PDB entry 1VQ4 | X-ray diffraction, 2.70 A resolution | chains 0 and R of the 32 polymer chains in the assembly

# Chain 0
Molecule: 23S ribosomal RNA
Organism: Haloarcula marismortui
Sequence (2922 nucleotides; each row starts with the number of its first residue):
     2 UUGGCUACUA UGCCAGCUGG UGGAUUGCUC GGCUCAGGCG CUGAUGAAGG ACGUGCCAAG
    62 CUGCGAUAAG CCAUGGGGAG CCGCACGGAG GCGAAGAACC AUGGAUUUCC GAAUGAGAAU
   122 CUCUCUAACA AUUGCUUCGC GCAAUGAGGA ACCCCGAGAA CUGAAACAUC UCAGUAUCGG
   182 GAGGAACAGA AAACGCAAUG UGAUGUCGUU AGUAACCGCG AGUGAACGCG AUACAGCCCA
   242 AACCGAAGCC CUCACGGGCA AUGUGGUGUC AGGGCUACCU CUCAUCAGCC GACCGUCUCG
   302 ACGAAGUCUC UUGGAACAGA GCGUGAUACA GGGUGACAAC CCCGUACUCG AGACCAGUAC
   362 GACGUGCGGU AGUGCCAGAG UAGCGGGGGU UGGAUAUCCC UCGCGAAUAA CGCAGGCAUC
   422 GACUGCGAAG GCUAAACACA ACCUGAGACC GAUAGUGAAC AAGUAGUGUG AACGAACGCU
   482 GCAAAGUACC CUCAGAAGGG AGGCGAAAUA GAGCAUGAAA UCAGUUGGCG AUCGAGCGAC
   542 AGGGCAUACA AGGUCCCUCG ACGAAUGACC GACGCGCGAG CGUCCAGUAA GACUCACGGG
   602 AAGCCGAUGU UCUGUCGUAC GUUUUGAAAA ACGAGCCAGG GAGUGUGUCU GCAUGGCAAG
   662 UCUAACCGGA GUAUCCGGGG AGGCACAGGG AAACCGACAU GGCCGCAGGG CUUUGCCCGA
   722 GGGCCGCCGU CUUCAAGGGC GGGGAGCCAU GUGGACACGA CCCGAAUCCG GACGAUCUAC
   782 GCAUGGACAA GAUGAAGCGU GCCGAAAGGC ACGUGGAAGU CUGUUAGAGU UGGUGUCCUA
   842 CAAUACCCUC UCGUGAUCUA UGUGUAGGGG UGAAAGGCCC AUCGAGUCCG GCAACAGCUG
   902 GUUCCAAUCG AAACAUGUCG AAGCAUGACC UCCGCCGAGG UAGUCUGUGA GGUAGAGCGA
   962 CCGAUUGGUG UGUCCGCCUC CGAGAGGAGU CGGCACACCU GUCAAACUCC AAACUUACAG
  1022 ACGCCGUUUG ACGCGGGGAU UCCGGUGCGC GGGGUAAGCC UGUGUACCAG GAGGGGAACA
  1082 ACCCAGAGAU AGGUUAAGGU CCCCAAGUGU GGAUUAAGUG UAAUCCUCUG AAGGUGGUCU
  1142 CGAGCCCUAG ACAGCCGGGA GGUGAGCUUA GAAGCAGCUA CCCUCUAAGA AAAGCGUAAC
  1202 AGCUUACCGG CCGAGGUUUG AGGCGCCCAA AAUGAUCGGG ACUCAAAUCC ACCACCGAGA
  1262 CCUGUCCGUA CCACUCAUAC UGGUAAUCGA GUAGAUUGGC GCUCUAAUUG GAUGGAAGUA
  1322 GGGGUGAAAA CUCCUAUGGA CCGAUUAGUG ACGAAAAUCC UGGCCAUAGU AGCAGCGAUA
  1382 GUCGGGUGAG AACCCCGACG GCCUAAUGGA UAAGGGUUCC UCAGCACUGC UGAUCAGCUG
  1442 AGGGUUAGCC GGUCCUAAGU CAUACCGCAA CUCGACUAUG ACGAAAUGGG AAACGGGUUA
  1502 AUAUUCCCGU GCCACUAUGC AGUGAAAGUU GACGCCCUGG GGUCGAUCAC GCUGGGCAUU
  1562 CGCCCAGUCG AACCGUCCAA CUCCGUGGAA GCCGUAAUGG CAGGAAGCGG ACGAACGGCG
  1622 GCAUAGGGAA ACGUGAUUCA ACCUGGGGCC CAUGAAAAGA CGAGCAUAGU GUCCGUACCG
  1682 AGAACCGACA CAGGUGUCCA UGGCGGCGAA AGCCAAGGCC UGUCGGGAGC AACCAACGUU
  1742 AGGGAAUUCG GCAAGUUAGU CCCGUACCUU CGGAAGAAGG GAUGCCUGCU CCGGAACGGA
  1802 GCAGGUCGCA GUGACUCGGA AGCUCGGACU GUCUAGUAAC AACAUAGGUG ACCGCAAAUC
  1862 CGCAAGGACU CGUACGGUCA CUGAAUCCUG CCCAGUGCAG GUAUCUGAAC ACCUCGUACA
  1922 AGAGGACGAA GGACCUGUCA ACGGCGGGGG UAACUAUGAC CCUCUUAAGG UAGCGUAGUA
  1982 CCUUGCCGCA UCAGUAGCGG CUUGCAUGAA UGGAUUAACC AGAGCUUCAC UGUCCCAACG
  2042 UUGGGCCCGG UGAACUGUAC AUUCCAGUGC GGAGUCUGGA GACACCCAGG GGGAAGCGAA
  2102 GACCCUAUGG AGCUUUACUG CAGGCUGUCG CUGAGACGUG GUCGCCGAUG UGCAGCAUAG
  2162 GUAGGAGACA CUACACAGGU ACCCGCGCUA GCGGGCCACC GAGUCAACAG UGAAAUACUA
  2222 CCCGUCGGUG ACUGCGACUC UCACUCCGGG AGGAGGACAC CGAUAGCCGG GCAGUUUGAC
  2282 UGGGGCGGUA CGCGCUCGAA AAGAUAUCGA GCGCGCCCUA UGGCUAUCUC AGCCGGGACA
  2342 GAGACCCGGC GAAGAGUGCA AGAGCAAAAG AUAGCUUGAC AGUGUUCUUC CCAACGAGGA
  2402 ACGCUGACGC GAAAGCGUGG UCUAGCGAAC CAAUUAGCCU GCUUGAUGCG GGCAAUUGAU
  2462 GACAGAAAAG CUACCCUAGG GAUAACAGAG UCGUCACUCG CAAGAGCACA UAUCGACCGA
  2522 GUGGCUUGCU ACCUCGAUGU CGGUUCCCUC CAUCCUGCCC GUGCAGAAGC GGGCAAGGGU
  2582 GAGGUUGUUC GCCUAUUAAA GGAGGUCGUG AGCUGGGUUU AGACCGUCGU GAGACAGGUC
  2642 GGCUGCUAUC UACUGGGUGU GUAAUGGUGU CUGACAAGAA CGACCGUAUA GUACGAGAGG
  2702 AACUACGGUU GGUGGCCACU GGUGUACCGG UUGUUCGAGA GAGCACGUGC CGGGUAGCCA
  2762 CGCCACACGG GGUAAGAGCU GAACGCAUCU AAGCUCGAAA CCCACUUGGA AAAGAGACAC
  2822 CGCCGAGGUC CCGCGUACAA GACGCGGUCG AUAGACUCGG GGUGUGCGCG UCGAGGUAAC
  2882 GAGACGUUAA GCCCACGAGC ACUAACAGAC CAAAGCCAUC AU
Unresolved in the structure: 2-9, 126-127, 715, 971-998, 1560, 1952-1963, 2137-2236, 2339-2343, 2665-2666, 2915-2923
Construct notes: modified residue (628, 2587-2588, 2619, 2621)
Modified positions: 1MA (6-hydro-1-methyladenosine-5'-monophosphate) at position 628, OMU (o2'-methyluridine 5'-monophosphate) at position 2587, OMG (o2'-methylguanosine-5'-monophosphate) at position 2588, UR3 (3-methyluridine-5'-monophoshate) at position 2619, PSU (pseudouridine-5'-monophosphate) at position 2621
Ion coordination: Mg2+ site 1 near G28 (its only coordinating residue here); Na+ site 1: C40, G41, A442; Na+ site 2: G56, A59, G61; Na+ site 3: G66, U107, U108; Mg2+ site 2 near U115 (its only coordinating residue here); Na+ site 4: C141, G142; Na+ site 5 near U146 (its only coordinating residue here); Mg2+ site 3: C162, U2276; K+ site 1: U163, U172; Mg2+ site 4: A165, A167, C168; Na+ site 6: A165, A166; Mg2+ site 5 near A166 (its only coordinating residue here); 63 more Na+ sites not listed; 79 more Mg2+ sites not listed; 2 more K+ sites not listed

# Chain R
Molecule: 50S ribosomal protein L22P
Organism: Haloarcula marismortui
Reference sequence: P10970 (RL22_HALMA); numbering as in UniProt (aligned over 0-154)
Chain sequence (155 residues; row label = number of the first residue in the row; numbering starts at 0):
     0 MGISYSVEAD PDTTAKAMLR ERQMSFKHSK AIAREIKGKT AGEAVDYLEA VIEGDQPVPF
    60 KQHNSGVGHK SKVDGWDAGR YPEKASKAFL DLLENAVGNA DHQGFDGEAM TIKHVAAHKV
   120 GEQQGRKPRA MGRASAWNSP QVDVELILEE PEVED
Unresolved in the structure: 0, 151-154
Ion coordination: Na+ site 1 near Lys60 (its only coordinating residue here); Mg2+: Gly65 (shared with A2089(0) of chain 0); Na+ site 2: Ser70, Val72; Na+ site 3: Val72, Trp75 (shared with U2659(0), G2660(0) of chain 0)

# How chain 0 and chain R interact
Pairs across the interface - 134 pairs, chain 0 then chain R:
  A11(0) - Lys60(R)  hydrogen bond to the phosphate
  A11(0) - Gly74(R)  sugar contact
  A11(0) - Trp75(R)  sugar contact
  U12(0) - Lys60(R)  salt bridge to the phosphate
  U12(0) - Trp75(R)  sugar contact
  G13(0) - Gln61(R)  phosphate contact
  U19(0) - Ser5(R)  hydrogen bond to the sugar
  G20(0) - Ile2(R)  sugar contact
  G20(0) - Ser3(R)  hydrogen bond to the sugar
  G20(0) - Ser5(R)  sugar contact
  G20(0) - His117(R)  base contact
  G21(0) - Gly1(R)  sugar contact
  G21(0) - Ile2(R)  sugar contact
  G21(0) - Ser3(R)  hydrogen bond to the phosphate
  U22(0) - Gly1(R)  hydrogen bond to the phosphate
  U22(0) - Val119(R)  sugar contact
  C492(0) - His101(R)  hydrogen bond to the sugar
  C494(0) - Glu93(R)  sugar contact
  G499(0) - Arg19(R)  phosphate contact
  G499(0) - Asn94(R)  hydrogen bond to the base
  G500(0) - Tyr4(R)  phosphate contact
  G500(0) - Ala16(R)  sugar contact
  G500(0) - Met17(R)  hydrogen bond to the sugar
  G500(0) - Arg19(R)  salt bridge to the phosphate
  G500(0) - Asn94(R)  hydrogen bond to the sugar
  G500(0) - Asn98(R)  base contact
  G501(0) - Tyr4(R)  hydrogen bond to the phosphate
  G501(0) - Lys15(R)  sugar contact
  G501(0) - Asn98(R)  hydrogen bond to the sugar
  G501(0) - Gln102(R)  hydrogen bond to the sugar
  U510(0) - Ser3(R)  base contact
  C523(0) - Phe25(R)  sugar contact
  C523(0) - Lys29(R)  hydrogen bond to the phosphate
  A524(0) - Phe25(R)  sugar contact
  A524(0) - Lys29(R)  salt bridge to the phosphate
  A524(0) - Gln61(R)  phosphate contact
  A524(0) - Ala115(R)  sugar contact
  A524(0) - Ala116(R)  hydrogen bond to the sugar
  A524(0) - His117(R)  hydrogen bond to the base
  G525(0) - Arg33(R)  salt bridge to the phosphate
  G525(0) - Lys36(R)  phosphate contact
  G525(0) - His113(R)  sugar contact
  G525(0) - Ala115(R)  sugar contact
  U526(0) - Lys36(R)  salt bridge to the phosphate
  U840(0) - Arg128(R)  hydrogen bond to the sugar
  U840(0) - Ala129(R)  phosphate contact
  U840(0) - Arg132(R)  hydrogen bond to the sugar
  A841(0) - Arg128(R)  salt bridge to the phosphate
  A841(0) - Ala129(R)  hydrogen bond to the phosphate
  A841(0) - Met130(R)  base contact
  A843(0) - Arg128(R)  phosphate contact
  A843(0) - Ala129(R)  phosphate contact
  A844(0) - Ala129(R)  phosphate contact
  A844(0) - Met130(R)  hydrogen bond to the phosphate
  A844(0) - Gly131(R)  phosphate contact
  A1369(0) - Lys26(R)  hydrogen bond to the sugar
  A1369(0) - Ser64(R)  hydrogen bond to the phosphate
  G1370(0) - Ser24(R)  hydrogen bond to the base
  G1370(0) - Lys26(R)  salt bridge to the phosphate
  G1370(0) - His27(R)  base contact
  G1370(0) - His62(R)  salt bridge to the phosphate
  G1370(0) - Asn63(R)  phosphate contact
  G1370(0) - Ser64(R)  hydrogen bond to the phosphate
  G1370(0) - Arg79(R)  sugar contact
  G1370(0) - Pro139(R)  base contact
  U1371(0) - Arg79(R)  salt bridge to the phosphate
  A1372(0) - Trp136(R)  base contact
  G1373(0) - Trp136(R)  base contact
  C1428(0) - Gln22(R)  hydrogen bond to the phosphate
  C1428(0) - Gln122(R)  phosphate contact
  U1429(0) - Gln122(R)  phosphate contact
  C1431(0) - Lys126(R)  hydrogen bond to the base
  A1689(0) - Pro127(R)  base contact
  A1689(0) - Arg128(R)  hydrogen bond to the base
  A1689(0) - Gly131(R)  base contact
  A1689(0) - Arg132(R)  hydrogen bond to the base
  A1689(0) - Ala133(R)  base contact
  C1690(0) - Pro127(R)  base contact
  C2048(0) - Gly65(R)  phosphate contact
  C2048(0) - Lys69(R)  hydrogen bond to the phosphate
  C2049(0) - Gly67(R)  phosphate contact
  C2049(0) - Lys69(R)  salt bridge to the phosphate
  C2049(0) - Gly78(R)  phosphate contact
  C2049(0) - Arg79(R)  salt bridge to the phosphate
  C2049(0) - Tyr80(R)  phosphate contact
  G2050(0) - Arg79(R)  phosphate contact
  G2050(0) - Tyr80(R)  hydrogen bond to the phosphate
  G2050(0) - Pro81(R)  phosphate contact
  G2050(0) - Glu82(R)  hydrogen bond to the sugar
  G2051(0) - His27(R)  phosphate contact
  G2051(0) - Pro81(R)  phosphate contact
  G2051(0) - Glu82(R)  hydrogen bond to the phosphate
  G2051(0) - Lys83(R)  hydrogen bond to the phosphate
  U2052(0) - Lys83(R)  salt bridge to the phosphate
  G2053(0) - Trp136(R)  sugar contact
  G2053(0) - Asn137(R)  hydrogen bond to the phosphate
  G2053(0) - Ser138(R)  hydrogen bond to the phosphate
  A2054(0) - Arg128(R)  hydrogen bond to the base
  A2054(0) - Ser134(R)  hydrogen bond to the sugar
  A2054(0) - Ala135(R)  hydrogen bond to the sugar
  A2054(0) - Trp136(R)  sugar contact
  A2054(0) - Asn137(R)  hydrogen bond to the phosphate
  A2055(0) - Arg128(R)  sugar contact
  A2055(0) - Arg132(R)  hydrogen bond to the sugar
  A2055(0) - Ser134(R)  sugar contact
  A2055(0) - Ala135(R)  phosphate contact
  C2086(0) - Trp75(R)  sugar contact
  C2087(0) - Asn63(R)  sugar contact
  C2087(0) - His68(R)  hydrogen bond to the sugar
  C2087(0) - Asp76(R)  sugar contact
  C2088(0) - Asn63(R)  phosphate contact
  C2088(0) - Ser64(R)  phosphate contact
  C2088(0) - Gly65(R)  hydrogen bond to the phosphate
  C2088(0) - Val66(R)  sugar contact
  C2088(0) - His68(R)  sugar contact
  A2089(0) - Gly65(R)  phosphate contact
  U2648(0) - Arg128(R)  base contact
  G2657(0) - His68(R)  base contact
  G2658(0) - His68(R)  hydrogen bond to the sugar
  G2658(0) - Asp76(R)  hydrogen bond to the base
  U2659(0) - Trp75(R)  hydrogen bond to the sugar
  U2659(0) - Asp76(R)  hydrogen bond to the sugar
  G2660(0) - Val72(R)  phosphate contact
  G2660(0) - Asp73(R)  phosphate contact
  G2660(0) - Gly74(R)  hydrogen bond to the phosphate
  G2660(0) - Trp75(R)  phosphate contact
  C2831(0) - Ser70(R)  phosphate contact
  C2831(0) - Lys71(R)  phosphate contact
  C2832(0) - Lys71(R)  salt bridge to the phosphate
  A2841(0) - Gly67(R)  sugar contact
  A2841(0) - His68(R)  hydrogen bond to the sugar
  G2842(0) - His68(R)  sugar contact
  G2842(0) - Ser70(R)  phosphate contact
  A2843(0) - Ser70(R)  phosphate contact
Other interface residues (no listed pair), chain 0 (60 interface residues in all): C491, U493, A502, C1366, U1368, A1427, C2056
Other interface residues (no listed pair), chain R (68 interface residues in all): Val6, Ala84, Lys118

# In short
The interface between chain 0 and chain R involves 60 residues on one side and 68 on the other, with 47
hydrogen bonds and 13 salt bridges. Among the polar pairs are G499(0)-Asn94(R), A524(0)-His117(R) and
G1370(0)-Ser24(R). C40(0), G41(0) and A442(0) coordinate Na+ site 1.
Here chain 0 is 23S ribosomal RNA and chain R is 50S ribosomal protein L22P, both from Haloarcula marismortui.
Entry 1VQ4 (The structure of the transition state analogue "DAA" bound to the large ribosomal subunit of
Haloarcula ...) was determined by X-ray diffraction (same publication as 1VQ5, 1VQ8, 1VQ9, 1VQK, 1VQL, 1VQM,
1VQO and 1VQP).
